7DVJ - chains A and B; structure by X-ray diffraction, 1.65 A resolution.

== Chain A (and B) ==
Molecule: Endo-beta-1,4-mannanase
Organism: Bacillus sp. N16-5
Notes: chain B of this document is another copy of the same molecule, construct and numbering; everything in this record applies to it too
UniProt: A0A140EH91 (A0A140EH91_9BACI); numbering as in UniProt (aligned over 1-314)
Sequence (348 residues; numbered -33 to 314; the number before each row is that of its first residue; numbers below 1 keep their minus sign (Met-33 is residue -33)):
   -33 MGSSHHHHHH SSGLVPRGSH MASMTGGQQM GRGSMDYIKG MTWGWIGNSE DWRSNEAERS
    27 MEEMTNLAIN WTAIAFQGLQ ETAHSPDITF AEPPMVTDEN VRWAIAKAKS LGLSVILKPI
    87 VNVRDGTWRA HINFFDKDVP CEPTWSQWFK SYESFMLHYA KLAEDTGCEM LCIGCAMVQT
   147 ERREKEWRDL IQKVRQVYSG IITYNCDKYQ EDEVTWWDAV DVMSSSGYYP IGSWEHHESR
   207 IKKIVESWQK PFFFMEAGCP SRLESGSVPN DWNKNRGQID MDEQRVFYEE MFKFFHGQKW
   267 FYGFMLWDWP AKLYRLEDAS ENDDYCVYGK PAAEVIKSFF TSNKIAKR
Not modelled in the structure: -33 to 0, 311-314 (chain B: -33 to -26, -12 to 0, 311-314)
Differences from the reference sequence: initiating methionine (-33); expression tag (-32 to 0); engineered mutation Ala142 (Glu in A0A140EH91)

== How chain A and chain B interact ==
Pairs across the interface - 36 pairs, chain A then chain B:
  His50(A) - His97(B)
  Trp94(A) - Phe101(B)  hydrophobic
  Trp94(A) - Glu108(B)
  Ala96(A) - Phe101(B)  hydrophobic
  His97(A) - His50(B)
  His97(A) - Phe101(B)
  Asn99(A) - Asn99(B)
  Asn99(A) - Gln145(B)
  Phe100(A) - Gln145(B)  hydrogen bond (backbone-side chain)
  Phe101(A) - Trp94(B)  hydrophobic
  Phe101(A) - Ala96(B)  hydrophobic
  Phe101(A) - His97(B)
  Phe101(A) - Val144(B)  hydrophobic
  Phe101(A) - Gln145(B)
  Phe101(A) - Gln176(B)
  Lys103(A) - Tyr175(B)
  Lys103(A) - Glu179(B)  salt bridge
  Val105(A) - Tyr175(B)  hydrophobic
  Val105(A) - Gln176(B)
  Pro106(A) - Tyr175(B)
  Cys107(A) - Lys174(B)
  Glu108(A) - Trp94(B)
  Glu108(A) - Lys174(B)  salt bridge
  Val144(A) - Phe101(B)  hydrophobic
  Gln145(A) - Asn99(B)
  Gln145(A) - Phe100(B)  hydrogen bond (side chain-backbone)
  Gln145(A) - Phe101(B)
  Lys174(A) - Cys107(B)
  Lys174(A) - Glu108(B)  salt bridge
  Tyr175(A) - Lys103(B)
  Tyr175(A) - Val105(B)  hydrophobic
  Tyr175(A) - Pro106(B)
  Gln176(A) - Phe101(B)
  Gln176(A) - Lys103(B)
  Gln176(A) - Val105(B)
  Glu179(A) - Lys103(B)  salt bridge
Other interface residues (no listed pair), chain A (23 interface residues in all): Thr93, Arg148, Asp173, Val234, Asn236
Other interface residues (no listed pair), chain B (22 interface residues in all): Thr93, Arg148, Val234, Asn236

== Summary ==
Chain A and chain B form an interface of 23 and 22 residues respectively; the contacts include 2 hydrogen
bonds and 4 salt bridges. Polar contacts include Lys103(A)-Glu179(B), Glu108(A)-Lys174(B) and
Phe100(A)-Gln145(B).
Chain A and chain B are both Endo-beta-1,4-mannanase (Bacillus sp. N16-5); the structure, Structure of
beta-mannanase BaMan113A with mannobiose, was determined by X-ray diffraction (same publication as 7DV7, 7DVZ
and 7DW8).
